PDB entry 5BXL | X-ray diffraction, 2.80 A resolution | chains I and Y of the 28 polymer chains in the assembly

== Chain I ==
Molecule: Proteasome subunit beta type-3
From: Saccharomyces cerevisiae (strain ATCC 204508 / S288c)
Notes: EC 3.4.25.1
Reference sequence: P25451 (PSB3_YEAST); residues 0-204 here correspond to UniProt positions 1-205 (UniProt number = residue number + 1)
Chain sequence (205 residues; numbered 0 to 204; the number before each row is that of its first residue; numbering starts at 0):
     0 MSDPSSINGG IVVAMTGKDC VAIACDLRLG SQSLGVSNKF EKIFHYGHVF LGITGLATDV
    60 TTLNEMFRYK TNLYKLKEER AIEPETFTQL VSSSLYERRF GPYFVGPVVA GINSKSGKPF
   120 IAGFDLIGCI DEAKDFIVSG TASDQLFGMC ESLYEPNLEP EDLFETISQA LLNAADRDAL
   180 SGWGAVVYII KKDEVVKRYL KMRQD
Disordered / not traced: 0
Bound ions: Mg2+ site 1: Ala174, Asp177, Ser180; Mg2+ site 2: Asp204 (shared with Ala165(Y), Asp168(Y), Ser171(Y) of chain Y)
Curated features (UniProtKB/Swiss-Prot):
  - modified residue: Ser30 (Phosphoserine)
  - cross-link: Lys69 (Glycyl lysine isopeptide (Lys-Gly) (interchain with G-Cter in ubiquitin))

== Chain Y ==
Molecule: Proteasome subunit beta type-5
From: Saccharomyces cerevisiae (strain ATCC 204508 / S288c)
Notes: EC 3.4.25.1
Reference sequence: P30656 (PSB5_YEAST); residues 1-212 here correspond to UniProt positions 76-287 (UniProt number = residue number + 75)
Chain sequence (212 residues; each row starts with the number of its first residue):
     1 TTTLAFRFQG GIIVAVDSRA TAGNWVASQT VKKVIEINPF LLGTMAGGAA DCQFWETWLG
    61 SQCRLHELRE KERISVAAAS KILSNLVYQY KGAGLSMGTM ICGYTRKEGP TIYYVDSDGT
   121 RLKGDIFCVG SGQTFAYGVL DSNYKWDLSV EDALYLGKRS ILAAAHRDAY SGGSVNLYHV
   181 TEDGWIYHGN HDVGELFWKV KEEEGSFNNV IG
Bound ions: Mg2+: Ala165, Asp168, Ser171 (shared with Asp204(I) of chain I)

== Chain I / chain Y interface ==
Residue-residue contacts - 42 pairs, chain I then chain Y:
  Ser5(I) - Asn24(Y)
  Arg27(I) - Ala169(Y)
  Ser32(I) - Arg167(Y)
  Ser32(I) - Asp168(Y)
  Ser32(I) - Ala169(Y)  hydrogen bond (backbone-backbone)
  Ser32(I) - Tyr170(Y)
  Leu33(I) - Phe135(Y)  hydrophobic
  Leu33(I) - Arg167(Y)
  Gly34(I) - Arg167(Y)  hydrogen bond (backbone-side chain)
  Asn37(I) - Asn209(Y)
  Asn37(I) - Val210(Y)
  Lys38(I) - Asn209(Y)  hydrogen bond (side chain-backbone)
  Gln144(I) - Trp25(Y)
  Asp175(I) - Gln29(Y)  hydrogen bond (backbone-side chain)
  Arg176(I) - Trp25(Y)
  Arg176(I) - Val26(Y)  hydrogen bond (side chain-backbone)
  Arg176(I) - Ala27(Y)  hydrogen bond (side chain-backbone)
  Arg176(I) - Ser28(Y)
  Asp177(I) - Asn24(Y)
  Asp177(I) - Val26(Y)
  Ala178(I) - Asn24(Y)  hydrogen bond (backbone-backbone)
  Ala178(I) - Val26(Y)
  Ala178(I) - Ala169(Y)
  Ala178(I) - Tyr170(Y)  hydrophobic
  Leu179(I) - Asn24(Y)
  Trp182(I) - His166(Y)  hydrogen bond (side chain-backbone)
  Lys200(I) - Trp198(Y)
  Lys200(I) - Gly212(Y)
  Met201(I) - Trp198(Y)
  Arg202(I) - Gly173(Y)  hydrogen bond (side chain-backbone)
  Arg202(I) - Asp192(Y)  salt bridge
  Arg202(I) - Gly194(Y)
  Gln203(I) - His166(Y)  hydrogen bond (backbone-side chain)
  Gln203(I) - Phe197(Y)
  Gln203(I) - Trp198(Y)
  Gln203(I) - Val210(Y)
  Asp204(I) - Arg19(Y)  salt bridge
  Asp204(I) - Ala165(Y)
  Asp204(I) - Ser171(Y)
  Asp204(I) - Gly172(Y)
  Asp204(I) - Gly173(Y)  hydrogen bond (side chain-backbone)
  Asp204(I) - Val193(Y)
Interface residues without a listed pair, chain I (22 interface residues in all): Gln31, Val35, Thr140
Interface residues without a listed pair, chain Y (26 interface residues in all): Ile211

== Summary ==
22 residues of chain I face 26 of chain Y across their interface; the contacts include 11 hydrogen bonds and 2
salt bridges. Polar contacts include Arg202(I)-Asp192(Y), Asp204(I)-Arg19(Y) and Gly34(I)-Arg167(Y).
Ala174(I), Asp177(I) and Ser180(I) coordinate Mg2+ site 1. Asp204(I), Ala165(Y), Asp168(Y) and Ser171(Y)
coordinate Mg2+.
Chain I is Proteasome subunit beta type-3 and chain Y is Proteasome subunit beta type-5, both from
Saccharomyces cerevisiae (strain ATCC 204508 / S288c); the structure, Yeast 20S proteasome beta2-G170A mutant,
was determined by X-ray diffraction (same publication as 5BXN).
